4ZFS - chains A and D; structure by X-ray diffraction, 2.01 A resolution.

Chain A (and D):
Molecule: KillerOrange
Notes: chain D of this document is another copy of the same molecule, construct and numbering; everything in this record applies to it too
Reference sequence: Q2TCH5 (Q2TCH5_9CNID); aligned to UniProt positions 2-237 over residues 2-237
Amino-acid sequence (246 residues; each row starts with the number of its first residue; note: 2 numbers in that range are skipped by the numbering (no residue carries them; nothing is unmodelled there); numbers below 1 keep their minus sign (Met-10 is residue -10)):
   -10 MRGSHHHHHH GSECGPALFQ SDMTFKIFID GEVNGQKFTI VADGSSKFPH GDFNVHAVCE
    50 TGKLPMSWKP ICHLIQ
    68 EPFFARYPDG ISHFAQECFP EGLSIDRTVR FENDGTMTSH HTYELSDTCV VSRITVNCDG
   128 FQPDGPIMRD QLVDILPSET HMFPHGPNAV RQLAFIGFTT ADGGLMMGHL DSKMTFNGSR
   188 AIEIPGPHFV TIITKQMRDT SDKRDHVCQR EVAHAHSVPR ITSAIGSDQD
Disordered / not traced: -10 to 0, 237 (chain D: -10 to 0, 231-237)
Covalently attached groups: covalent link Gln65-Glu68
Modified residues: Gln65 (chromophore; 4M9)
Construct notes: initiating methionine (-10); expression tag (-9 to 1); conflict Cys3 (Gly in Q2TCH5), Ser113 (Asp in Q2TCH5), Ser145 (Asn in Q2TCH5), Leu177 (Phe in Q2TCH5), His221 (Tyr in Q2TCH5), Gln236 (Glu in Q2TCH5); chromophore (65, 65, 65)
From the paper describing this entry:
  - self-association interface (contacts with another copy of this molecule); pairs are residue here / residue on that copy: Glu99-Arg158 (salt bridge), Glu146-His148 (hydrogen bond), Phe162-Phe162 (pi stacking), Leu160, Ser224

Chain A / chain D interface:
Pairs across the interface (49; chain A residue first):
  Glu99(A) - Arg158(D)  salt bridge
  Leu143(A) - Phe150(D)  hydrophobic
  Leu143(A) - Pro194(D)  hydrophobic
  Pro144(A) - Phe196(D)
  Pro144(A) - Val225(D)  hydrophobic
  Glu146(A) - Glu146(D)
  Glu146(A) - His148(D)  hydrogen bond (backbone-side chain)
  Glu146(A) - Phe196(D)
  Glu146(A) - His223(D)
  His148(A) - Glu146(D)  hydrogen bond (side chain-backbone)
  His148(A) - Phe162(D)
  Phe150(A) - Met174(D)  hydrophobic
  Arg158(A) - Glu99(D)  salt bridge
  Leu160(A) - Phe162(D)
  Ala161(A) - Phe162(D)
  Phe162(A) - His148(D)
  Phe162(A) - Leu160(D)  hydrophobic
  Phe162(A) - Ala161(D)
  Phe162(A) - Phe162(D)  hydrophobic
  Met174(A) - Phe150(D)  hydrophobic
  Met174(A) - Leu160(D)  hydrophobic
  Phe196(A) - Pro144(D)
  Phe196(A) - Glu146(D)
  Ile200(A) - Val225(D)  hydrophobic
  Ile200(A) - Pro226(D)
  Ile200(A) - Ile228(D)
  Lys202(A) - Ile228(D)
  Lys202(A) - Ser230(D)
  Met204(A) - Ser230(D)
  Arg217(A) - Ile228(D)
  Arg217(A) - Thr229(D)  hydrogen bond (side chain-backbone)
  Arg217(A) - Ser230(D)
  Val219(A) - Ile228(D)  hydrophobic
  His223(A) - Glu146(D)
  Val225(A) - Glu146(D)
  Val225(A) - Ile200(D)  hydrophobic
  Pro226(A) - Ile200(D)
  Ile228(A) - Ile200(D)
  Ile228(A) - Lys202(D)
  Ile228(A) - Arg217(D)
  Ile228(A) - Val219(D)  hydrophobic
  Thr229(A) - Arg217(D)  hydrogen bond (backbone-side chain)
  Ser230(A) - Lys202(D)
  Ser230(A) - Met204(D)
  Ser230(A) - Arg217(D)
  Ala231(A) - Arg217(D)
  Ile232(A) - Asp41(D)
  Ile232(A) - Arg217(D)
  Gln236(A) - Lys202(D)
Other interface residues (no listed pair), chain A (33 interface residues in all): Ser145, Pro151, Leu172, Pro194, Thr201, Glu218, Arg227
Other interface residues (no listed pair), chain D (33 interface residues in all): Asn43, Asp141, Leu143, Ser145, Pro151, Leu172, Thr198, Thr201, Glu218

Summary:
The chain A/chain D interface involves 33 residues from each chain; the contacts include 4 hydrogen bonds and
2 salt bridges. Polar pairs include Glu99(A)-Arg158(D), Glu146(A)-His148(D) and Arg217(A)-Thr229(D). From the
paper: a self-association interface involving Glu99(A), Glu146(A) and His148(A) among others.
Both chains are KillerOrange. Entry 4ZFS (Phototoxic Fluorescent Protein KillerOrange) was determined by X-ray
diffraction, deposited together with 4ZBL.
